PDB entry 9VKU | electron microscopy, 3.49 A resolution | chains A and B of the 8 polymer chains in the assembly

Chain A (and B):
Name: RNA-dependent DNA polymerase
Source organism: Escherichia coli
Notes: chain B of this document is another copy of the same molecule, construct and numbering; everything in this record applies to it too
UniProt: A0A6D0I497 (A0A6D0I497_ECOLX); residue numbers follow UniProt; this construct covers 1-499
Chain sequence (499 residues; numbered 1 to 499; the number before each row is that of its first residue):
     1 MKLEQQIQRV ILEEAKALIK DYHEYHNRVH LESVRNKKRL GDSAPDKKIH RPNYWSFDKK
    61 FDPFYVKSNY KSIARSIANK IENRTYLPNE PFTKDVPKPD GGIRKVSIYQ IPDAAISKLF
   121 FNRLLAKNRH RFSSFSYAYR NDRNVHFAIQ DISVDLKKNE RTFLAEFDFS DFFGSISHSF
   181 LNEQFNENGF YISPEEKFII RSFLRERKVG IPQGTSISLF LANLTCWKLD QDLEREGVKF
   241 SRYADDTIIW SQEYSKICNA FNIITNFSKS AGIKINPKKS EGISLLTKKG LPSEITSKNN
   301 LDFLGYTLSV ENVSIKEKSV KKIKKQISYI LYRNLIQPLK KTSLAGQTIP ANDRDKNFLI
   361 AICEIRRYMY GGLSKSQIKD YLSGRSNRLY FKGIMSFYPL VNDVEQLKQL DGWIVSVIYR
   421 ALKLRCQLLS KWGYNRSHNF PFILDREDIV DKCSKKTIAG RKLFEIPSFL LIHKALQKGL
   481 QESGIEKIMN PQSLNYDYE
Reported in the primary citation:
  - binding site for the 188-nt RNA strand: Tyr25, Arg205, Lys208
  - mutagenesis - Y25A, K98A/R104A, R140A: decreased catalytic activity
  - binding site for the 188-nt RNA strand: Arg205, Lys208
  - contacts within the chain: Lys98-Asp245 (hydrogen bond), Arg104-Asp245 (hydrogen bond), Arg140-Asp245 (hydrogen bond), Arg140-Asp246 (hydrogen bond)
  - mutagenesis - Y496A/Y498A: abolished catalytic activity
  - mutagenesis - Y496A/Y498A: abolished growth in response to phage defense
  - catalytic residues: Tyr243 to Asp246 (by similarity / conservation)

Interface between chain A and chain B:
Residue-residue contacts (49; chain A residue first):
  Lys2(A) with Asn387(B)
  Lys127(A) with Gln481(B), hydrogen bond (side chain-backbone); Glu482(B)
  His130(A) with Phe147(B)
  Arg131(A) with Asp151(B), salt bridge; Val154(B)
  Phe147(A) with His130(B)
  Gln150(A) with Gly189(B), hydrogen bond (side chain-backbone); Tyr191(B), hydrogen bond
  Asp151(A) with Arg131(B), salt bridge
  Val154(A) with Gly189(B)
  Lys158(A) with Trp227(B); Gln231(B), hydrogen bond
  Gly189(A) with Gln150(B), hydrogen bond (backbone-side chain)
  Tyr191(A) with Gln150(B), hydrogen bond; Leu400(B); Leu480(B); Gln481(B); Ile485(B), hydrophobic
  Ile192(A) with Gln481(B)
  Ser193(A) with Gln481(B), hydrogen bond (backbone-backbone); Glu482(B)
  Gln231(A) with Lys158(B), hydrogen bond
  Glu234(A) with Gly237(B)
  Arg235(A) with Lys158(B); Gly237(B); Gln252(B), hydrogen bond; Lys256(B), hydrogen bond (backbone-side chain)
  Glu236(A) with Arg235(B)
  Gly237(A) with Arg235(B)
  Gln252(A) with Arg235(B), hydrogen bond
  Lys256(A) with Arg235(B), hydrogen bond (side chain-backbone)
  Leu400(A) with Tyr191(B)
  Leu480(A) with Tyr191(B)
  Gln481(A) with Lys127(B); Tyr191(B); Ile192(B); Ser193(B)
  Glu482(A) with Lys127(B), hydrogen bond (backbone-side chain)
  Ser483(A) with Lys127(B)
  Gly484(A) with Lys127(B)
  Ile485(A) with Tyr191(B)
  Tyr498(A) with Lys2(B); Gln6(B); Arg9(B)
  Glu499(A) with Lys2(B); Gln5(B); Gln6(B); Arg9(B), hydrogen bond (backbone-side chain)
Other interface residues (no listed pair), chain A (34 interface residues in all): Ser134, Asn188, Glu195, Glu196, Asn387
Other interface residues (no listed pair), chain B (36 interface residues in all): Ser134, Asp155, Asn188, Glu234, Glu236, Arg388, Ser483, Gly484

Overview:
The interface between chain A and chain B involves 34 residues on one side and 36 on the other, with 14
hydrogen bonds and 2 salt bridges. Polar pairs include Arg131(A)-Asp151(B), Lys127(A)-Gln481(B) and
Gln150(A)-Gly189(B). The paper reports the catalytic residue Tyr243(A); Y25A, K98A/R104A and R140A of chain A
reduce catalytic activity.
Both chains are RNA-dependent DNA polymerase (Escherichia coli). Entry 9VKU (Cryo-EM structure of DRT9
tetramer complex) was determined by electron microscopy (same publication as 9VMA).
